PDB entry 5C0B | X-ray diffraction, 2.03 A resolution | chains A and C of the 5 polymer chains in the assembly

[Chain A]
Name: HLA class I histocompatibility antigen, A-2 alpha chain
From: Homo sapiens
UniProtKB: P01892 (1A02_HUMAN); residues 1-275 here correspond to UniProt positions 25-299 (UniProt number = residue number + 24)
Amino-acid sequence (275 residues; numbered 1 to 275; the number before each row is that of its first residue):
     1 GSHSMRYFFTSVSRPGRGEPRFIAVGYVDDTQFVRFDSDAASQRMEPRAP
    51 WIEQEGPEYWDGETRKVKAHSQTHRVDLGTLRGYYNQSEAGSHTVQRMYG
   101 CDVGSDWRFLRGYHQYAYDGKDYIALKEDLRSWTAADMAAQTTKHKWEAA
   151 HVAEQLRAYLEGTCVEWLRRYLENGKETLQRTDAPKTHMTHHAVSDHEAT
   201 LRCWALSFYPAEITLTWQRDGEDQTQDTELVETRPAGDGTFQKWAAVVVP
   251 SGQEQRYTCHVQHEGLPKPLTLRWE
Disulfides: Cys101-Cys164, Cys203-Cys259

[Chain C]
Name: Marker peptide
Amino-acid sequence (10 residues; numbered 1 to 10; the number before each row is that of its first residue):
     1 RQFGPDFPTI

[How chain A and chain C interact]
Residue-residue contacts (45; chain A residue first):
  Met5(A) - Arg1(C)
  Tyr7(A) - Arg1(C)  hydrogen bond (side chain-backbone)
  Tyr7(A) - Gln2(C)
  Phe9(A) - Gln2(C)
  Met45(A) - Gln2(C)
  Glu63(A) - Arg1(C)
  Glu63(A) - Gln2(C)  hydrogen bond
  Lys66(A) - Arg1(C)
  Lys66(A) - Gln2(C)  hydrogen bond (side chain-backbone)
  Lys66(A) - Phe3(C)
  Lys66(A) - Gly4(C)
  Lys66(A) - Pro5(C)
  Val67(A) - Gln2(C)
  Ala69(A) - Asp6(C)
  His70(A) - Phe7(C)
  Thr73(A) - Phe7(C)
  Val76(A) - Thr9(C)
  Asp77(A) - Thr9(C)
  Asp77(A) - Ile10(C)  hydrogen bond (side chain-backbone)
  Thr80(A) - Ile10(C)
  Leu81(A) - Ile10(C)  hydrophobic
  Tyr84(A) - Ile10(C)  hydrophobic
  Arg97(A) - Phe7(C)
  Tyr99(A) - Gln2(C)
  Tyr99(A) - Phe3(C)  hydrogen bond (side chain-backbone)
  Tyr99(A) - Phe7(C)  hydrophobic
  His114(A) - Phe7(C)
  Tyr116(A) - Ile10(C)
  Tyr123(A) - Ile10(C)
  Thr143(A) - Ile10(C)  hydrogen bond (side chain-backbone)
  Lys146(A) - Thr9(C)  hydrogen bond
  Trp147(A) - Pro8(C)
  Trp147(A) - Thr9(C)  hydrogen bond (side chain-backbone)
  Trp147(A) - Ile10(C)  hydrophobic
  Val152(A) - Pro8(C)  hydrophobic
  Gln155(A) - Phe3(C)
  Gln155(A) - Gly4(C)
  Leu156(A) - Phe3(C)  hydrophobic
  Leu156(A) - Phe7(C)  hydrophobic
  Tyr159(A) - Arg1(C)  hydrogen bond (side chain-backbone)
  Tyr159(A) - Gln2(C)
  Tyr159(A) - Phe3(C)
  Thr163(A) - Arg1(C)
  Trp167(A) - Arg1(C)
  Tyr171(A) - Arg1(C)  hydrogen bond (side chain-backbone)
Interface residues without a listed pair, chain A (31 interface residues in all): Tyr59

[In short]
The interface between chain A and chain C involves 31 residues on one side and 10 on the other; the contacts
include 10 hydrogen bonds. Polar contacts include Tyr7(A)-Arg1(C), Glu63(A)-Gln2(C) and Lys66(A)-Gln2(C).
Here chain A is HLA class I histocompatibility antigen, A-2 alpha chain (Homo sapiens) and chain C is Marker
peptide. Entry 5C0B (1E6 TCR in complex with HLA-A02 carrying RQFGPDFPTI) was determined by X-ray diffraction,
deposited together with 5C07, 5C08, 5C09, 5C0A, 5C0C, 5C0D and 6 further entries.
